PDB entry 6WWV | electron microscopy, 3.10 A resolution | chains B and K of the 3 polymer chains in the assembly

== Chain B ==
Molecule: Tubulin beta-2B chain
Organism: Sus scrofa
UniProt: A0A287AGU7 (A0A287AGU7_PIG); numbering as in UniProt (aligned over 1-445)
Amino-acid sequence (445 residues; row label = number of the first residue in the row):
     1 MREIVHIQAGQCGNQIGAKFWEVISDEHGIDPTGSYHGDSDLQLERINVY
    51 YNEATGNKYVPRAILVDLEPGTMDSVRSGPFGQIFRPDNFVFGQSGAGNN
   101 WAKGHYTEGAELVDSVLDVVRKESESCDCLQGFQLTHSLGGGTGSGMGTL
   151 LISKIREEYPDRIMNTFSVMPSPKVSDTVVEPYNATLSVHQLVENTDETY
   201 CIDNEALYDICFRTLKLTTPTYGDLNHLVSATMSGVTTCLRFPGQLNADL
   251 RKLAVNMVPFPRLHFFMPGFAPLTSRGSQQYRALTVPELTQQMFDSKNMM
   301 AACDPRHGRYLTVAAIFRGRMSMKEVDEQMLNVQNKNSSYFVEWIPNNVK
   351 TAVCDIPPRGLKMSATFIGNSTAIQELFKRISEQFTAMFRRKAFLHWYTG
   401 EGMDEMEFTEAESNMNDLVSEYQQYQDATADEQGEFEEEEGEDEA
Disordered / not traced: 430-445
Small-molecule neighbours:
  - GDP (guanosine-5'-diphosphate): Gly-10, Gln-11, Cys-12, Gln-15, Ile-16, Asn-99, Ser-138, Gly-141, Gly-142, Thr-143, Gly-144, Asp-177, Thr-178, Glu-181, Asn-204, Tyr-222, Leu-225, Asn-226
  - GTP (guanosine-5'-triphosphate): Gln-245, Leu-246, Lys-252
  - taxol (TA1): Glu-22, Val-23, Asp-26, Glu-27, Leu-215, Leu-217, Asp-224, His-227, Leu-228, Ala-231, Ser-234, Phe-270, Pro-272, Leu-273, Thr-274, Arg-276, Gln-279, Arg-318, Pro-358, Arg-359, Gly-360, Leu-361

== Chain K ==
Molecule: Kinesin-like protein KIF14
Organism: Mus musculus
UniProt: L0N7N1 (KIF14_MOUSE); residue numbers follow UniProt; this construct covers 391-735
Amino-acid sequence (350 residues; numbered 386 to 735; the number before each row is that of its first residue):
   386 GPLGSNSQVTVAVRVRPFSKREKTEKASQVVFTNGEEITVEHPDMKQVYS
   436 FIYDVSFWSFDECHPGYASQTTVYETLAAPLLDRAFEGYNTCLFAYGQTG
   486 SGKSYTMMGLNEEPGIIPRFCEDLFAQIAKKQTSEVSYHLEMSFFEVYNE
   536 KIHDLLVCKGENGQRKQPLRAREHPVSGPYVEGLSMNVVSSYSDIQSWLE
   586 LGNKQRATAATGMNDKSSRSHSVFTLVMTQTKTEVVEGEEHDHRITSRIN
   636 LVDLAGSERCSTAHSSGQRLKEGVSINKSLLTLGKVISALSEQANGKRVF
   686 IPYRESTLTWLLKESLGGNSKTAMIATVSPAASNIEETLSTLRYATQARL
Disordered / not traced: 386-390
Sequence notes: expression tag (386-390)
Small-molecule neighbours: AMP-PNP (ANP; phosphoaminophosphonic acid-adenylate ester): Arg-399, Arg-401, Pro-402, Ser-444, Tyr-452, Gln-483, Thr-484, Gly-485, Ser-486, Gly-487, Lys-488, Ser-489, Tyr-490
Swiss-Prot annotation at these positions:
  - binding site (ATP): Gly-482 to Ser-489
What the authors report for this chain:
  - conformationally variable residues: Ser-603

== Chain B / chain K interface ==
Pairs across the interface (22; chain B residue first):
  Phe-260(B) / Lys-670(K)
  Pro-261(B) / Glu-690(K)
  Arg-262(B) / Glu-690(K)
  Asp-404(B) / Arg-557(K)  salt bridge
  Met-406(B) / Arg-557(K)
  Met-406(B) / Glu-558(K)
  Met-406(B) / Tyr-565(K)
  Glu-410(B) / Arg-557(K)  salt bridge
  Glu-410(B) / Glu-558(K)
  Ser-413(B) / Glu-558(K)
  Ser-413(B) / Arg-689(K)  hydrogen bond
  Asn-414(B) / Arg-689(K)
  Asp-417(B) / Phe-685(K)
  Asp-417(B) / Arg-689(K)  salt bridge
  Ser-420(B) / Phe-685(K)
  Glu-421(B) / Phe-685(K)
  Gln-423(B) / Arg-683(K)  hydrogen bond (backbone-side chain)
  Gln-424(B) / Lys-682(K)
  Gln-424(B) / Arg-683(K)  hydrogen bond (side chain-backbone)
  Gln-424(B) / Val-684(K)
  Gln-424(B) / Phe-685(K)
  Asp-427(B) / Arg-683(K)  salt bridge
Interface residues without a listed pair, chain B (17 interface residues in all): Glu-194, Thr-409, Thr-429
Interface residues without a listed pair, chain K (12 interface residues in all): His-559, Pro-560

== In short ==
The interface between chain B and chain K involves 17 residues on one side and 12 on the other; the contacts
include 3 hydrogen bonds and 4 salt bridges. Polar contacts include Asp-404(B)/Arg-557(K),
Glu-410(B)/Arg-557(K) and Asp-417(B)/Arg-689(K). Chain B binds GTP, GDP and taxol. Ligands of chain K:
AMP-PNP. From the paper: conformational variability at Ser-603(K).
Chain B is Tubulin beta-2B chain (Sus scrofa) and chain K is Kinesin-like protein KIF14 (Mus musculus); the
structure, KIF14[391-735] - ANP-PNP in complex with a microtubule, was determined by electron microscopy
together with 6WWE, 6WWF, 6WWG, 6WWH, 6WWI, 6WWJ and 13 further entries from the same study.
